8T9Z - chains A and L of the 3 polymer chains in the assembly; structure by X-ray diffraction, 3.00 A resolution.

== Chain A ==
Name: Fusion glycoprotein F0
From: Human metapneumovirus
Reference sequence: G3KCK8 (G3KCK8_9MONO); numbering as in UniProt (aligned over 19-490)
Sequence (476 residues; numbered 19 to 494; the number before each row is that of its first residue):
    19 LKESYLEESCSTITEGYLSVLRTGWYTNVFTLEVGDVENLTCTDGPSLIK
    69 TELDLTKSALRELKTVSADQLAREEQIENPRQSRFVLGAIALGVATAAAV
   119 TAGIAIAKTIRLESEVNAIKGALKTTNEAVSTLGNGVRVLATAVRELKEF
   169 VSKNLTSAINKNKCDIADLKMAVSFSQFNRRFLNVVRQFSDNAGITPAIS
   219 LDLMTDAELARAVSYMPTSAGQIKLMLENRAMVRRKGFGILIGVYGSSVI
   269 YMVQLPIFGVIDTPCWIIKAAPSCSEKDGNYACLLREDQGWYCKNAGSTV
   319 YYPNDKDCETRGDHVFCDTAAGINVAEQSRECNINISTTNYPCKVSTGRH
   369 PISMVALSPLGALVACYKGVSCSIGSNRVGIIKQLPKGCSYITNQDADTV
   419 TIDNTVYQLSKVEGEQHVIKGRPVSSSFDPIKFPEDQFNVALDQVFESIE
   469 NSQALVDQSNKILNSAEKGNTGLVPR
Not modelled in the structure: 95-115, 294-300, 435-494
Differences from the reference sequence: expression tag (491-494)
Cystine bridges: Cys28-Cys407, Cys283-Cys311, Cys326-Cys335, Cys350-Cys361, Cys384-Cys390

== Chain L ==
Name: M8C10 Fab Light Chain
From: Homo sapiens
Notes: antibody fragment or engineered binder
Sequence (214 residues; row label = number of the first residue in the row):
     1 DIQMTQSPSTLSASVGDRVTITCRASQTITIWLAWYQQKPGKAPKLLIYD
    51 AVSLESGVPSRFRGSGSGTDFTLTISSLQPDDFATYYCQQYNNYPYTFGQ
   101 GTKLEIKRTVAAPSVFIFPPSDEQLKSGTASVVCLLNNFYPREAKVQWKV
   151 DNALQSGNSQESVTEQDSKDSTYSLSSTLTLSKADYEKHKVYACEVTHQG
   201 LSSPVTKSFNRGEC
Not modelled in the structure: 213-214
Cystine bridges: Cys23-Cys88, Cys134-Cys194

== Interface between chain A and chain L ==
Contacting residue pairs (32; chain A residue first):
  Leu73(A) with Ser60(L)
  Arg198(A) with Tyr49(L), hydrogen bond; Leu54(L), hydrogen bond (side chain-backbone); Glu55(L); Ser56(L)
  Asn202(A) with Tyr49(L); Ser53(L); Leu54(L), hydrogen bond (side chain-backbone)
  Arg205(A) with Val52(L); Arg63(L); Gly64(L), hydrogen bond (side chain-backbone)
  Gln206(A) with Ile31(L); Val52(L)
  Asp209(A) with Val52(L); Ser65(L), hydrogen bond; Gly66(L), hydrogen bond (side chain-backbone)
  Asn210(A) with Ser67(L), hydrogen bond
  Pro215(A) with Ile31(L), hydrophobic
  Ala216(A) with Thr30(L); Ile31(L), hydrophobic; Trp32(L), hydrophobic
  Ile217(A) with Trp32(L)
  Ser218(A) with Asp50(L), hydrogen bond; Ser53(L)
  Leu219(A) with Asp50(L), hydrogen bond (backbone-side chain)
  Asp220(A) with Tyr49(L), hydrogen bond; Ser53(L), hydrogen bond
  Arg252(A) with Trp32(L)
  Arg253(A) with Trp32(L); Asn92(L), hydrogen bond
  Arg329(A) with Asn92(L), hydrogen bond (side chain-backbone); Asn93(L)

== In short ==
16 residues of chain A and 18 residues of chain L are in contact, with 13 hydrogen bonds. Among the polar
pairs are Arg198(A)-Tyr49(L), Arg198(A)-Leu54(L) and Asn202(A)-Leu54(L).
Chain A is Fusion glycoprotein F0 (Human metapneumovirus) and chain L is M8C10 Fab Light Chain (Homo sapiens);
the structure, Structural of M8C10 Fab in complex human metapneumovirus fusion protein, was determined by
X-ray diffraction.
